PDB entry 4EYM | X-ray diffraction, 2.35 A resolution | chain A

# Chain A
Protein: Mitogen-activated protein kinase 13
Source organism: Homo sapiens
Notes: EC 2.7.11.24
UniProtKB: O15264 (MK13_HUMAN); numbering as in UniProt (aligned over 1-352)
Amino-acid sequence (371 residues; row label = number of the first residue in the row; numbers below 1 keep their minus sign (Met-18 is residue -18)):
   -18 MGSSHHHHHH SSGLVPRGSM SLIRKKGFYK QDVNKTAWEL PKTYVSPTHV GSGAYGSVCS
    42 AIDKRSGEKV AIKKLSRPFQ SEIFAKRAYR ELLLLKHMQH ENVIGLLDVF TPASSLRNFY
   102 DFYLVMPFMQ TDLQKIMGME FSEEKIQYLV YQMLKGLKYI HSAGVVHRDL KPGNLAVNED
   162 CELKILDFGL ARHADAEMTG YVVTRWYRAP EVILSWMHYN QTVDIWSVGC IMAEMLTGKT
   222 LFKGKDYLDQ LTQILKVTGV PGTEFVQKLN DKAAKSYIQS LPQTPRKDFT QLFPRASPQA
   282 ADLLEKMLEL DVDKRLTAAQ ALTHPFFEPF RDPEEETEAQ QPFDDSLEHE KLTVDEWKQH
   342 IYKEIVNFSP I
Unresolved in the structure: -18 to 1, 172-181, 352
Sequence notes: expression tag (-18 to 0)
Small-molecule neighbours: 0RX (2-(morpholin-4-yl)-N-[4-(pyridin-4-yloxy)phenyl]pyridine-4-carboxamide): Val39, Ala52, Lys54, Arg68, Glu72, Leu75, Leu76, Ile85, Met107, Pro108, Phe109, Met110, Leu167, Asp168, Phe169, Gly170, Leu171
Swiss-Prot annotation at these positions:
  - motif: Thr180 to Tyr182 (TXY)
  - active site: Asp150 (Proton acceptor)
  - binding site (ATP): Val31 to Val39, Lys54
  - modified residue: Ser47 (Phosphoserine), Thr180 (Phosphothreonine), Tyr182 (Phosphotyrosine), Ser350 (Phosphoserine)
  - mutagenesis: Thr180 (T180A: Loss of kinase activity), Tyr182 (Y182A: Loss of kinase activity)

# Overview
Bound to chain A: compound 0RX. UniProt lists active-site residue Asp150, 10 ATP-binding residues and 2
mutagenesis sites.
Chain A is Mitogen-activated protein kinase 13 (Homo sapiens); the structure, MAPK13 complex with inhibitor,
was determined by X-ray diffraction, deposited together with 4YNO and 4EYJ.
